3J3Y - chains eQ and eR of the 1176 polymer chains in the assembly; structure by electron microscopy.

# Chain eQ (and eR)
Molecule: capsid protein
Organism: Human immunodeficiency virus 1
Notes: chain eR of this document is another copy of the same molecule, construct and numbering; everything in this record applies to it too
UniProtKB: Q79791 (Q79791_9HIV1); residues 1-231 here correspond to UniProt positions 133-363 (UniProt number = residue number + 132)
Sequence (231 residues; row label = number of the first residue in the row):
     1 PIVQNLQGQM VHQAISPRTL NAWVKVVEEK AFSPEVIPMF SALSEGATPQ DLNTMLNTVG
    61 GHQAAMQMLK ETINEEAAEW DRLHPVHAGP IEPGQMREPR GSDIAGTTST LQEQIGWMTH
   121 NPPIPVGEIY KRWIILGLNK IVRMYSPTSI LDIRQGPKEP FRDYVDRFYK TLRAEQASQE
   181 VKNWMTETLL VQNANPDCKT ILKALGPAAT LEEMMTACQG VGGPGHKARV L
Sequence notes: engineered mutation Glu-92 (Ala224 in Q79791)

# Interface between chain eQ and chain eR
Pairs across the interface (62):
  Val-3(eQ) / Asn-5(eR)
  Gln-4(eQ) / Asn-5(eR)
  Asn-5(eQ) / Gln-4(eR)
  Asn-5(eQ) / Asn-5(eR)
  Leu-6(eQ) / Asn-5(eR)
  Leu-6(eQ) / Leu-6(eR)
  Gln-7(eQ) / Leu-6(eR)
  Gln-7(eQ) / Gln-7(eR)
  Gln-7(eQ) / Gly-8(eR)
  Val-11(eQ) / Gln-4(eR)
  Val-11(eQ) / Asn-5(eR)
  His-12(eQ) / Glu-45(eR)
  Gln-13(eQ) / Ile-2(eR)
  Gln-13(eQ) / Val-3(eR)
  Gln-13(eQ) / Gln-4(eR)
  Gln-13(eQ) / Asn-5(eR)
  Ala-14(eQ) / Ala-42(eR)
  Ala-14(eQ) / Glu-45(eR)
  Ile-15(eQ) / Ala-42(eR)
  Ile-15(eQ) / Leu-43(eR)
  Pro-17(eQ) / Thr-19(eR)
  Pro-17(eQ) / Ala-22(eR)
  Pro-17(eQ) / Leu-43(eR)
  Arg-18(eQ) / Arg-18(eR)
  Leu-20(eQ) / Met-39(eR)
  Leu-20(eQ) / Ala-42(eR)
  Leu-20(eQ) / Leu-43(eR)
  Lys-30(eQ) / Arg-229(eR)
  Ser-33(eQ) / Arg-229(eR)
  Pro-34(eQ) / Arg-229(eR)
  Asp-51(eQ) / Glu-45(eR)
  Thr-54(eQ) / Pro-38(eR)
  Thr-54(eQ) / Ala-42(eR)
  Asn-57(eQ) / Pro-38(eR)
  Asn-57(eQ) / Arg-173(eR)
  Thr-58(eQ) / Pro-38(eR)
  Thr-58(eQ) / Met-39(eR)
  Val-59(eQ) / Arg-173(eR)
  Gly-60(eQ) / Lys-170(eR)
  Gly-60(eQ) / Arg-173(eR)
  Gly-61(eQ) / Asp-166(eR)
  His-62(eQ) / Asp-166(eR)
  Gln-63(eQ) / Asp-166(eR)
  Gln-63(eQ) / Tyr-169(eR)
  Ala-64(eQ) / Arg-162(eR)
  Ala-64(eQ) / Val-165(eR)
  Ala-64(eQ) / Met-215(eR)
  Gln-67(eQ) / Tyr-169(eR)
  Gln-67(eQ) / Leu-211(eR)
  Met-68(eQ) / Met-215(eR)
  Met-68(eQ) / Thr-216(eR)
  Glu-71(eQ) / Leu-211(eR)
  Met-144(eQ) / Arg-162(eR)
  Tyr-145(eQ) / Arg-162(eR)
  Tyr-145(eQ) / Lys-227(eR)
  Tyr-145(eQ) / Arg-229(eR)
  Pro-147(eQ) / Arg-229(eR)
  Ile-153(eQ) / Leu-231(eR)
  Arg-167(eQ) / Leu-231(eR)
  Lys-170(eQ) / Leu-231(eR)
  Thr-171(eQ) / Leu-231(eR)
  Arg-173(eQ) / Arg-229(eR)
Also at the interface, not in a pair above, chain eQ (42 interface residues in all): Val-24, Phe-32, Leu-111, Lys-140, Ser-146
Also at the interface, not in a pair above, chain eR (31 interface residues in all): Lys-30, Glu-35, Glu-212, Ala-228

# Summary
42 residues of chain eQ and 31 residues of chain eR are in contact.
Chain eQ and chain eR are both capsid protein (Human immunodeficiency virus 1); the structure, Atomic-level
structure of the entire HIV-1 capsid (186 hexamers + 12 pentamers), was determined by electron microscopy
together with 3J4F, 3J34 and 3J3Q from the same study.
